1EGW - chains E and B of the 4 polymer chains in the assembly; structure by X-ray diffraction, 1.50 A resolution.

[Chain E]
Molecule: 17-nt DNA strand
Sequence (17 nucleotides; row label = number of the first residue in the row):
     1 AAAGCTATTA TTAGCTT

[Chain B]
Molecule: Mads box transcription enhancer factor 2, polypeptide A
From: Homo sapiens
Notes: fragment: n-terminus, residues 2-78
UniProtKB: Q02078 (MEF2A_HUMAN); residues 2-78 here = UniProt positions 2-78
Chain sequence (77 residues; each row starts with the number of its first residue):
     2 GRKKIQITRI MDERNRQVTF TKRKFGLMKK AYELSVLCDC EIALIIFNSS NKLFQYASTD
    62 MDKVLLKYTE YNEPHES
Disordered / not traced: 74-78
Curated features (UniProtKB/Swiss-Prot):
  - modified residue: Ser-59 (Phosphoserine)

[Chain E / chain B interface]
Pairs across the interface (27):
  DA1(E) with Arg-15(B), sugar contact
  DA2(E) with Arg-15(B), salt bridge to the phosphate
  DT6(E) with Arg-3(B), hydrogen bond to the base
  DA7(E) with Arg-3(B), hydrogen bond to the sugar
  DT8(E) with Gly-2(B), hydrogen bond to the base; Arg-3(B), sugar contact
  DT9(E) with Gly-2(B), hydrogen bond to the sugar; Lys-5(B), sugar contact
  DA10(E) with Lys-5(B), phosphate contact
  DT11(E) with Lys-30(B), salt bridge to the phosphate; Lys-31(B), hydrogen bond to the phosphate
  DT12(E) with Gly-2(B), hydrogen bond to the base; Arg-24(B), salt bridge to the phosphate; Gly-27(B), phosphate contact; Lys-31(B), salt bridge to the phosphate
  DA13(E) with Gly-2(B), sugar contact; Arg-3(B), hydrogen bond to the base; Lys-4(B), sugar contact; Ile-6(B), phosphate contact; Thr-20(B), phosphate contact; Lys-23(B), hydrogen bond to the base; Arg-24(B), salt bridge to the phosphate
  DG14(E) with Arg-3(B), sugar contact; Lys-4(B), sugar contact; Ile-6(B), phosphate contact; Lys-23(B), hydrogen bond to the base
  DC15(E) with Arg-3(B), sugar contact
Also at the interface, not in a pair above, chain E (13 interface residues in all): DC5
Also at the interface, not in a pair above, chain B (13 interface residues in all): Asn-16

[In short]
The chain E/chain B interface involves 13 residues from each chain, with 9 hydrogen bonds and 5 salt bridges.
Among the polar pairs are DT6(E)/Arg-3(B), DT8(E)/Gly-2(B) and DT12(E)/Gly-2(B).
Chain E is a 17-nt DNA strand and chain B is Mads box transcription enhancer factor 2, polypeptide A (Homo
sapiens); the structure, Crystal structure of MEF2A core bound to DNA, was determined by X-ray diffraction.
